4CTK - chain A; structure by X-ray diffraction, 1.53 A resolution.

[Chain A]
Name: Polyprotein
Source organism: Dengue virus 3
Notes: EC 2.1.1.56, 2.1.1.57; fragment: methylfransferase domain, residues 2491-2766
UniProtKB: A9LIE0 (A9LIE0_9FLAV); residues 1-276 here correspond to UniProt positions 2491-2766 (UniProt number = residue number + 2490)
Sequence (276 residues; each row starts with the number of its first residue):
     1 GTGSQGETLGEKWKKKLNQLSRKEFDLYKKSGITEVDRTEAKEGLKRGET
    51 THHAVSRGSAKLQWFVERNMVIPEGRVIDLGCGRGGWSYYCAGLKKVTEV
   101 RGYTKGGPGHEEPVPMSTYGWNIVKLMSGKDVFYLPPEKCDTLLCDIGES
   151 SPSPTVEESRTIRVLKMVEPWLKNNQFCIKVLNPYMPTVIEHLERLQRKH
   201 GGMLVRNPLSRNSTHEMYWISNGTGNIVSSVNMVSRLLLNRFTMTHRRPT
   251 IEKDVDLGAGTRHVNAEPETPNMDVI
Not modelled in the structure: 1-6, 264-276
Ligand contacts:
  - S-adenosylmethionine (SAM): S56, G58, S59, G81, C82, G83, R84, G85, G86, W87, Y103, T104, K105, H110, E111, K130, D131, V132, F133, D146, I147
  - SVN (thieno[2,3-b]pyrazin-7-amine): L17, N18, Q19, L20, S21, R22, F25

[Summary]
Ligands of chain A: S-adenosylmethionine and compound SVN.
Chain A is Polyprotein (Dengue virus 3); the structure, Dengue 3 NS5 methyltransferase bound to S-adenosyl
methionine and fragment 2A4, was determined by X-ray diffraction, deposited together with 4CTJ.
